Entry 1YYD (X-ray diffraction, 1.45 A resolution); this record covers chain A.

# Chain A
Protein: Peroxidase manganese-dependent I
Organism: Phanerochaete chrysosporium
Notes: EC 1.11.1.13
Reference sequence: Q02567 (PEM1_PHACH); residues 1-357 here correspond to UniProt positions 22-378 (UniProt number = residue number + 21)
Sequence (357 residues; each row starts with the number of its first residue):
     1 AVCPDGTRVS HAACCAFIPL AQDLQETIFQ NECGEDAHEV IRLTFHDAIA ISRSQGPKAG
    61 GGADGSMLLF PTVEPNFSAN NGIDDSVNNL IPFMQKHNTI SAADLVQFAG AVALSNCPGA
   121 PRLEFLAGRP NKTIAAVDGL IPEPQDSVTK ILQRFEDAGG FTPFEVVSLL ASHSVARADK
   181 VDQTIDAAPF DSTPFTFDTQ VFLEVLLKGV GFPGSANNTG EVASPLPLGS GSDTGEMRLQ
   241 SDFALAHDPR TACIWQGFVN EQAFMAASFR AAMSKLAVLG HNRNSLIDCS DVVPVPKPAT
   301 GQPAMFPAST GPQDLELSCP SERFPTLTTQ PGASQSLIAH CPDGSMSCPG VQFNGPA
Cystine bridges: Cys3-Cys15, Cys14-Cys289, Cys33-Cys117, Cys253-Cys319, Cys341-Cys348
Covalent attachments: N-acetylglucosamine (NAG) linked to Asn131; alpha-D-mannopyranose (MAN) linked to Ser336
Bound ions: Mn2+: Glu35, Glu39, Asp179 (together with heme); Ca2+ site 1: Asp47, Gly62, Asp64, Ser66; heme Fe near His173 (its only coordinating residue here); Ca2+ site 2: Ser174, Asp191, Thr193, Thr196, Asp198
Small-molecule neighbours: heme (HEM): Glu35, His38, Glu39, Ile41, Arg42, Phe45, Pro142, Glu143, Pro144, Ile151, Phe155, Leu169, Leu170, Ser172, His173, Val175, Ala176, Arg177, Ala178, Asp179, Lys180, Val181, Phe190, Leu239, Ser241, Phe269, Met273
UniProt features mapped onto this chain:
  - active site: His46 (Proton acceptor)
  - binding site (Mn(2+)): Glu35, Glu39, Asp179
  - binding site (Ca(2+)): Asp47, Gly62, Asp64, Ser66, Ser174, Asp191, Thr193, Thr196, Asp198
  - binding site (heme b): His173
  - site: Arg42 (Transition state stabilizer)
  - glycosylation (N-linked (GlcNAc...) asparagine): Asn76, Asn131, Asn217

# Overview
Ligands of chain A: heme. Covalently linked alpha-D-mannopyranose: at Ser336. N-acetylglucosamine is
covalently linked to Asn131. Glu35, Glu39 and Asp179 form the Mn2+ site. Curated annotation (UniProt) lists
active-site residue His46, 3 Mn2+-binding residues, 9 Ca2+-binding residues and heme b-binding residue His173.
Chain A is Peroxidase manganese-dependent I (Phanerochaete chrysosporium); the structure, High Resolution
Crystal Structure of Manganese Peroxidase, was determined by X-ray diffraction together with 1YYG, 1YZP and
1YZR from the same study.
